6QWM - chains B and D of the 4 polymer chains in the assembly; structure by X-ray diffraction, 2.90 A resolution.

== Chain B ==
Name: Listeriolysin positive regulatory factor A
Organism: Listeria monocytogenes
UniProt: Q4TVQ0 (Q4TVQ0_LISMN); numbering as in UniProt (aligned over 1-237)
Amino-acid sequence (239 residues; each row starts with the number of its first residue; numbers below 1 keep their minus sign (Gly-1 is residue -1)):
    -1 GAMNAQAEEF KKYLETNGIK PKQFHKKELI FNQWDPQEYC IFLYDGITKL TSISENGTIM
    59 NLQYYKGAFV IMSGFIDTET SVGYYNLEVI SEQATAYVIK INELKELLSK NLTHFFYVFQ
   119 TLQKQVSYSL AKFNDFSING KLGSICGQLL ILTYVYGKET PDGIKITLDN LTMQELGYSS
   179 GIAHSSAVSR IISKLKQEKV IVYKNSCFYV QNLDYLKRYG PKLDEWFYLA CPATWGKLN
Not modelled in the structure: -1 to 1
Differences from the reference sequence: expression tag (-1 to 0); engineered mutation Gly218 (Ala in Q4TVQ0)
What the authors report for this chain:
  - mutagenesis - G145S, A218G: increased binding to the 30-nt DNA strand
  - mutagenesis - G145S, A218G: increased growth in response to G-6-P
  - mutagenesis - G145C, G145S, A218G: increased signaling

== Chain D ==
Molecule: 30-nt DNA strand
Sequence (30 nucleotides; numbered 1 to 30; the number before each row is that of its first residue):
     1 TATCGTCGTT AACAAATGTT AATGCCTCAA

== Chain B / chain D interface ==
Pairs across the interface (11):
  Thr170(B) - DG8(D)  phosphate contact
  Met171(B) - DG8(D)  hydrogen bond to the phosphate
  Met171(B) - DT9(D)  phosphate contact
  Ser184(B) - DT10(D)  base contact
  Ser187(B) - DT9(D)  hydrogen bond to the phosphate
  Ser187(B) - DT10(D)  base contact
  Arg188(B) - DA12(D)  base contact
  Ser191(B) - DT10(D)  hydrogen bond to the phosphate
  Lys194(B) - DT9(D)  salt bridge to the phosphate
  Tyr201(B) - DG8(D)  phosphate contact
  Tyr201(B) - DT9(D)  phosphate contact
Also at the interface, not in a pair above, chain B (9 interface residues in all): Ser183
Also at the interface, not in a pair above, chain D (6 interface residues in all): DC7, DA11

== Summary ==
Chain B and chain D form an interface of 9 and 6 residues respectively; the contacts include 3 hydrogen bonds
and 1 salt bridge. Polar contacts include Met171(B)-DG8(D), Ser187(B)-DT9(D) and Ser191(B)-DT10(D). The paper
reports that G145C, G145S and A218G of chain B increase signaling; G145S and A218G of chain B increase binding
to the 30-nt DNA strand.
Here chain B is Listeriolysin positive regulatory factor A (Listeria monocytogenes) and chain D is a 30-nt DNA
strand. Entry 6QWM (The Transcriptional Regulator PrfA-A218G mutant from Listeria Monocytogenes in complex
with a 30-bp operator PrfA-box motif) was determined by X-ray diffraction, deposited together with 6QWF, 6QWH
and 6QWK.
